PDB entry 8YFQ | electron microscopy, 3.30 A resolution | chains A and B of the 17 polymer chains in the assembly

# Chain A
Protein: DNA-directed RNA polymerase subunit
Organism: Komagataella phaffii
Notes: EC 2.7.7.6
Reference sequence: C4R4Y0 (C4R4Y0_KOMPG); numbering as in UniProt (aligned over 1-1743)
Amino-acid sequence (1743 residues; row label = number of the first residue in the row):
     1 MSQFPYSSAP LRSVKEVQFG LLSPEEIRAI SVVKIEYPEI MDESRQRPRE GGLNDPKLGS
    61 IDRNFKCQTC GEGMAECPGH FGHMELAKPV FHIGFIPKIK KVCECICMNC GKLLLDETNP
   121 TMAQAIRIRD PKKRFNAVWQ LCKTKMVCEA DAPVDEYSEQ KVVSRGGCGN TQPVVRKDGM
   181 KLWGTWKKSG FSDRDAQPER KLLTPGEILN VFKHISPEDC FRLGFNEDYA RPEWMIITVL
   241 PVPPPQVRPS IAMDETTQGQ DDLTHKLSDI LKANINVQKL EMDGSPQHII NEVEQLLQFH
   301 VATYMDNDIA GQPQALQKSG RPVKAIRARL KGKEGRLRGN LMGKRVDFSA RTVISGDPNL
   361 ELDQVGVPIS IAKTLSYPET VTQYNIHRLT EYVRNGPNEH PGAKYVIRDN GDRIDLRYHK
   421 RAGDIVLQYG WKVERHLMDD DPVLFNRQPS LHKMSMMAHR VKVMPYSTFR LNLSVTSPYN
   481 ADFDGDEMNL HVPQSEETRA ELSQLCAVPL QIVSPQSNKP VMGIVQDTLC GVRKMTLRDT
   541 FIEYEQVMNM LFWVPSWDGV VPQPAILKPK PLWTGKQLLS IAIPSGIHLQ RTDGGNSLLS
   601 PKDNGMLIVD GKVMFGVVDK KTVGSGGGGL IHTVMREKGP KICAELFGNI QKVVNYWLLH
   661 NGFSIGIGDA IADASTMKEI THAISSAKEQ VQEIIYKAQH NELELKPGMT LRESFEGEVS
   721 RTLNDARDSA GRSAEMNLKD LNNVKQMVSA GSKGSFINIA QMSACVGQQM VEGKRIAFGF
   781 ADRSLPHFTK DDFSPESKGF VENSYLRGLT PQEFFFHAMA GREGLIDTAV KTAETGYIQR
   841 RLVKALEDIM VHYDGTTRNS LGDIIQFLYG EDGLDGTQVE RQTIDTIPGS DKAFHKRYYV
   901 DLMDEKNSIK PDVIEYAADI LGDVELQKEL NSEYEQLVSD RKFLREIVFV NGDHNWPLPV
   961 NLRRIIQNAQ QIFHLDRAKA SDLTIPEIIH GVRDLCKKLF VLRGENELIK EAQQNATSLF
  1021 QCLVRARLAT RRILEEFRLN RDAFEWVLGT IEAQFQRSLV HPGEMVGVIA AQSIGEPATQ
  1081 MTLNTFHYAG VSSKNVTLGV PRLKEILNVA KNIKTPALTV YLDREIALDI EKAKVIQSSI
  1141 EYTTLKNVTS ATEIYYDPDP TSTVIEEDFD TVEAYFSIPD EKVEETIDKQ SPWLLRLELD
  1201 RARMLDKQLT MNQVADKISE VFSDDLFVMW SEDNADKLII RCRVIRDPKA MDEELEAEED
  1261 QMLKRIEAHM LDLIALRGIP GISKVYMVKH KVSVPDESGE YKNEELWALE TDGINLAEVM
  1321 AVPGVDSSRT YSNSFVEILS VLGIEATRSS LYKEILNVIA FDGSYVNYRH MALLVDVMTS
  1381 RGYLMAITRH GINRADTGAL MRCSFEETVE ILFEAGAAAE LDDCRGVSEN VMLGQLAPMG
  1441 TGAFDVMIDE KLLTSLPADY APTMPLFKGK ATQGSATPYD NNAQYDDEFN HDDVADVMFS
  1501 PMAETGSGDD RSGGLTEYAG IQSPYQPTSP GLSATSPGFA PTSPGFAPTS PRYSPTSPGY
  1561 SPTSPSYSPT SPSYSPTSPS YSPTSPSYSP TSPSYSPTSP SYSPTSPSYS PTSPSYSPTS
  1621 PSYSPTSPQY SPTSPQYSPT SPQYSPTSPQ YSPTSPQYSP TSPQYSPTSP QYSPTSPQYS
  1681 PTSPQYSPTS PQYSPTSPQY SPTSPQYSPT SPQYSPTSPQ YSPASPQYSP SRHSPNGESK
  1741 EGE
Not modelled in the structure: 1, 152-163, 189-196, 1082-1094, 1177-1190, 1248-1257, 1457-1743

# Chain B
Protein: DNA-directed RNA polymerase subunit beta
Organism: Komagataella phaffii
Notes: EC 2.7.7.6
Reference sequence: C4QZQ7 (C4QZQ7_KOMPG); residues 1-1227 here = UniProt positions 1-1227
Amino-acid sequence (1227 residues; each row starts with the number of its first residue):
     1 MSYDPYSIDD TITTEDCWTV ISAFFEEKGL VSQQLDSFDE FMETSIQDLV WEEPRLILDQ
    61 PAQHTNEKDN INKRYEIRFG KIYLSRPTMT EADGTTHAMF PQEARLRNLT YSSPVYLDME
   121 KSMFTSIDDE GNPNATLDWQ QVHEPIKDGV EEGNKVHIGK VPIMLRSKFC SLRTLDEVDL
   181 YKMKECPYDM GGYFVINGSE KVLIAQERSA ANIVQVFKKA APSPISHVAE IRSALEKGSR
   241 LISTMQIKLY GREDKGTGRT IKATLPYVKQ DIPIVIVFRA LGVVPDGEIL QHICYDENDW
   301 QMLEMLKPCI EEGFVIQDKE VALDFIGRRG SAALGIRREK RIQYAKDILQ KELLPHITQE
   361 EGFETRKTFF LGYMVNRLLL CALERKDQDD RDHFGKKRLD LAGPLLANLF RILFRKLTRE
   421 IYRYMQRCIE TDRDFNLNLA VKSTTITSGL KYSLATGNWG EQKKAMSSRA GVSQVLNRYT
   481 YSSTLSHLRR TNTPIGRDGK LAKPRQLHNT HWGLVCPAET PEGQACGLVK NLSLLSGISI
   541 GSPSEPIINF LEEWGMEPLE DYDPAQHTKS TRIFVNGVWT GIHRDPSMLV STMRDLRRSG
   601 AISPEVSIIR DIREREFKIF TDVGRVYRPL FIVEDDESKD NKGELRITKE HIRKIQQGYD
   661 DDAMNDDSEE QEQDVYGWSS LVTSGVIEYV DGEEEETIMI AMTPEDLQTR SLEQKEIDLN
   721 DTAKRIKPEM STSSHHTFTH CEIHPSMILG VAASIIPFPD HNQSPRNTYQ SAMGKQAMGV
   781 FLTNYNVRMD TMANILYYPQ KPLAKTQAME YLKFRELPAG QNAIVAIACY SGYNQEDSMI
   841 MNQSSIDRGL FRSLFFRSYM DQEKRFGISI VEEFEKPTRA TTLRLKHGTY EKLDEDGLIA
   901 PGVRVSGDDI IIGKTTPIPP DTEELGQRTK YHTKRDASTP LRSTENGIVD QVLLTTNQEG
   961 LKFVKVRMRT TKVPQIGDKF ASRHGQKGTI GVTYRHEDMP FSAEGIVPDL IINPHAIPSR
  1021 MTVAHLIECL LSKVGSIRGY EGDATPFTDL TVDAVSNLLR DNGYQSRGFE VMYNGHTGKK
  1081 LMAQVFFGPT YYQRLRHMVD DKIHARARGP VQVLTRQPVE GRSRDGGLRF GEMERDCMIA
  1141 HGAAGFLKER LMEASDAFRV HVCGICGLMS VIANLKKNQF ECRSCKNKTN IYQLHIPYAA
  1201 KLLFQELMAM NIAPRLYTER SGVSMRS
Not modelled in the structure: 1-8, 59-70, 129-152, 497-500, 663-671, 712-718, 920-931, 1223-1227

# Chain A / chain B interface
Residue-residue contacts (386):
  Phe4(A) - Phe1158(B)  hydrophobic
  Phe4(A) - Arg1159(B)
  Phe4(A) - His1195(B)
  Pro5(A) - Arg1159(B)  hydrogen bond (backbone-side chain)
  Pro5(A) - Leu1175(B)  hydrophobic
  Ser7(A) - Arg1159(B)
  Ser7(A) - His1161(B)  hydrogen bond
  Ser7(A) - Leu1175(B)
  Ser7(A) - Phe1180(B)
  Ser7(A) - Gln1193(B)
  Ser8(A) - Asn1178(B)  hydrogen bond
  Ser8(A) - Phe1180(B)
  Ala9(A) - Ile1191(B)
  Ala9(A) - Gln1193(B)  hydrogen bond (backbone-side chain)
  Pro10(A) - Ile1191(B)
  Pro10(A) - Tyr1192(B)  hydrophobic
  Pro10(A) - Gln1193(B)  hydrogen bond (backbone-backbone)
  Leu11(A) - Gln1193(B)
  Leu11(A) - His1195(B)
  Arg12(A) - Tyr1192(B)
  Arg12(A) - Gln1193(B)  hydrogen bond (backbone-backbone)
  Arg12(A) - Leu1194(B)
  Arg12(A) - Thr1218(B)
  Arg12(A) - Glu1219(B)  salt bridge
  Ser13(A) - Thr1218(B)
  Val14(A) - Leu1194(B)  hydrophobic
  Val14(A) - Leu1216(B)  hydrophobic
  Val14(A) - Tyr1217(B)
  Lys15(A) - Tyr1217(B)  hydrogen bond (backbone-backbone)
  Lys15(A) - Thr1218(B)
  Lys15(A) - Arg1220(B)  hydrogen bond (backbone-side chain)
  Glu16(A) - Arg1215(B)
  Glu16(A) - Leu1216(B)
  Glu16(A) - Tyr1217(B)  hydrogen bond (backbone-backbone)
  Glu16(A) - Glu1219(B)
  Glu16(A) - Arg1220(B)
  Glu16(A) - Ser1221(B)  hydrogen bond (side chain-backbone)
  Val17(A) - Arg1215(B)
  Gln18(A) - Ala1213(B)
  Gln18(A) - Pro1214(B)
  Gln18(A) - Arg1215(B)  hydrogen bond (backbone-backbone)
  Gln18(A) - Tyr1217(B)
  Phe19(A) - Ala1213(B)
  Phe19(A) - Pro1214(B)  hydrophobic
  Gly20(A) - Ile1212(B)
  Gly20(A) - Ala1213(B)  hydrogen bond (backbone-backbone)
  Leu21(A) - Asn1211(B)
  Leu22(A) - Met1208(B)
  Leu22(A) - Asn1211(B)
  Leu22(A) - Ala1213(B)  hydrophobic
  Glu26(A) - Leu1168(B)
  Glu26(A) - Arg1215(B)  salt bridge
  Ile27(A) - Asn1211(B)
  Ala29(A) - Arg1183(B)
  Ala29(A) - Ser1184(B)
  Ile30(A) - Ser1184(B)  hydrogen bond (backbone-side chain)
  Thr69(A) - Ile1172(B)
  Cys70(A) - Ala1173(B)
  Cys70(A) - Asn1174(B)
  Glu72(A) - Ala1173(B)
  Glu72(A) - Asn1174(B)
  Glu72(A) - Leu1175(B)  hydrogen bond (side chain-backbone)
  Glu72(A) - Lys1176(B)
  Met74(A) - Arg1116(B)  hydrogen bond (backbone-side chain)
  Ala75(A) - Arg1116(B)  hydrogen bond (backbone-side chain)
  Ala75(A) - Phe1158(B)
  Glu76(A) - Phe1158(B)
  Glu76(A) - Arg1159(B)  salt bridge
  Glu76(A) - Leu1175(B)
  Pro78(A) - Lys1201(B)  hydrogen bond (backbone-side chain)
  Pro78(A) - Gln1205(B)  hydrogen bond (backbone-side chain)
  Gly79(A) - Gln1205(B)
  Phe81(A) - Gln1205(B)
  Phe81(A) - Met1208(B)  hydrophobic
  Phe81(A) - Ala1209(B)
  His92(A) - Met1210(B)  hydrogen bond (side chain-backbone)
  Ile237(A) - Asn1211(B)
  Pro241(A) - Met1208(B)
  Pro241(A) - Asn1211(B)
  Pro244(A) - Gln1205(B)
  Gln246(A) - Leu1114(B)
  Gln246(A) - Tyr1198(B)
  Val247(A) - Leu1114(B)
  Val247(A) - Leu1202(B)  hydrophobic
  Val247(A) - Gln1205(B)
  Val247(A) - Glu1206(B)
  Pro249(A) - Leu1114(B)
  Asp254(A) - Lys864(B)  salt bridge
  Asp254(A) - Phe866(B)
  Glu255(A) - Glu872(B)
  Glu255(A) - Thr916(B)
  Glu255(A) - Arg935(B)  salt bridge
  Glu255(A) - Ala937(B)
  Thr256(A) - Arg935(B)
  Tyr304(A) - Ala1209(B)
  Met305(A) - Ala1209(B)
  Met305(A) - Met1210(B)  hydrophobic
  Ile326(A) - Glu1206(B)
  Ile326(A) - Met1210(B)  hydrophobic
  Arg329(A) - Glu1206(B)  salt bridge
  Leu330(A) - Leu1203(B)  hydrophobic
  Leu330(A) - Glu1206(B)
  Leu330(A) - Met1210(B)  hydrophobic
  Arg336(A) - Leu1202(B)
  Arg336(A) - Glu1206(B)  salt bridge
  Leu337(A) - Leu1203(B)  hydrophobic
  Arg338(A) - Arg1129(B)  hydrogen bond (backbone-side chain)
  Arg338(A) - Glu1132(B)  salt bridge
  Gly339(A) - Arg1129(B)  hydrogen bond (backbone-side chain)
  Asn340(A) - Thr1115(B)
  Asn340(A) - Gln1117(B)  hydrogen bond (backbone-side chain)
  Asn340(A) - Ala1199(B)
  Leu341(A) - Ala1199(B)  hydrophobic
  Leu341(A) - Ala1200(B)
  Leu341(A) - Leu1203(B)  hydrophobic
  Gly343(A) - Arg1129(B)
  Gly343(A) - Phe1130(B)
  Lys344(A) - Gln1117(B)
  Lys344(A) - Arg1129(B)
  Lys344(A) - Phe1130(B)  hydrogen bond (backbone-backbone)
  Lys344(A) - Leu1151(B)  hydrogen bond (side chain-backbone)
  Lys344(A) - Ser1155(B)
  Lys344(A) - Asp1156(B)  salt bridge
  Lys344(A) - Pro1197(B)
  Arg345(A) - Gln1117(B)
  Arg345(A) - Pro1118(B)
  Arg345(A) - Val1119(B)
  Arg345(A) - Glu1120(B)  salt bridge
  Arg345(A) - Gly1127(B)  hydrogen bond (side chain-backbone)
  Arg345(A) - Leu1128(B)
  Arg345(A) - Arg1129(B)
  Arg345(A) - Ser1155(B)
  Val346(A) - Gly1127(B)
  Val346(A) - Leu1128(B)  hydrogen bond (backbone-backbone)
  Val346(A) - Phe1130(B)  hydrophobic
  Val346(A) - Arg1150(B)
  Val346(A) - Ala1154(B)
  Asp347(A) - Arg1106(B)  salt bridge
  Asp347(A) - Ala1107(B)
  Asp347(A) - Pro1118(B)
  Asp347(A) - Arg1150(B)  hydrogen bond (backbone-side chain)
  Asp347(A) - Ala1154(B)  hydrogen bond (backbone-backbone)
  Phe348(A) - Arg1106(B)  hydrogen bond (backbone-backbone)
  Phe348(A) - Ala1107(B)
  Phe348(A) - Arg1150(B)
  Ser349(A) - Ala1105(B)
  Ser349(A) - Arg1106(B)  hydrogen bond (backbone-backbone)
  Ser349(A) - Leu1128(B)  hydrogen bond (side chain-backbone)
  Ala350(A) - His1104(B)
  Ala350(A) - Ala1105(B)  hydrophobic
  Ala350(A) - Leu1128(B)
  Arg351(A) - Lys1102(B)
  Arg351(A) - Ile1103(B)
  Arg351(A) - His1104(B)  hydrogen bond (backbone-backbone)
  Arg351(A) - Leu1128(B)
  Thr352(A) - Ile1103(B)
  Gly356(A) - Tyr833(B)
  Asp357(A) - Tyr833(B)  hydrogen bond
  Pro358(A) - Ser831(B)
  Pro358(A) - Gly832(B)
  Pro358(A) - Tyr833(B)
  Asn359(A) - Tyr833(B)  hydrogen bond
  Ser370(A) - Ile1103(B)
  Ile371(A) - Ile1103(B)  hydrophobic
  Thr374(A) - Ala1105(B)
  Thr374(A) - Ala1107(B)
  Leu375(A) - Arg1106(B)
  Lys404(A) - Ala1107(B)
  Arg413(A) - Arg1108(B)
  Glu434(A) - Arg1108(B)  salt bridge
  Leu444(A) - Met1138(B)  hydrophobic
  Leu444(A) - Phe1146(B)  hydrophobic
  Asn446(A) - Glu1134(B)  hydrogen bond
  Gln448(A) - Arg1129(B)
  Gln448(A) - Glu1134(B)  hydrogen bond
  Ser450(A) - Met1133(B)
  Ser450(A) - Glu1134(B)  hydrogen bond
  Ser450(A) - Cys1137(B)
  His452(A) - Cys1137(B)  hydrogen bond (backbone-side chain)
  Lys453(A) - His1141(B)  hydrogen bond (backbone-side chain)
  Met456(A) - Glu1134(B)
  Met456(A) - Cys1137(B)  hydrophobic
  Met456(A) - Met1138(B)  hydrophobic
  Met456(A) - His1141(B)  hydrogen bond (backbone-side chain)
  Tyr466(A) - Ile976(B)  hydrophobic
  Ser467(A) - Val1099(B)
  Ser467(A) - Asp1100(B)  hydrogen bond
  Ser467(A) - Ile1103(B)
  Thr468(A) - Ile976(B)
  Thr468(A) - Gly977(B)
  Thr468(A) - Val1099(B)
  Leu473(A) - Gln835(B)
  Asp482(A) - Glu836(B)
  Asp482(A) - Asp837(B)
  Phe483(A) - Gln835(B)
  Phe483(A) - Glu836(B)  hydrogen bond (backbone-backbone)
  Phe483(A) - Asp837(B)
  Phe483(A) - Ser838(B)
  Phe483(A) - Thr989(B)  hydrogen bond (backbone-side chain)
  Asp484(A) - Lys979(B)
  Asp484(A) - Lys987(B)  salt bridge
  Asp484(A) - Thr989(B)
  Gly485(A) - Thr989(B)
  Glu487(A) - Lys1102(B)  salt bridge
  Asn489(A) - Leu1128(B)
  His491(A) - Phe1130(B)
  Val492(A) - Arg1150(B)  hydrogen bond (backbone-side chain)
  Pro493(A) - Phe1146(B)  hydrophobic
  Pro493(A) - Arg1150(B)
  Gln494(A) - Glu1149(B)
  Ser495(A) - Glu1149(B)
  Thr498(A) - Gly1145(B)
  Thr498(A) - Phe1146(B)
  Thr498(A) - Glu1149(B)  hydrogen bond
  Glu501(A) - Ala1143(B)
  Glu501(A) - Ala1144(B)
  Glu501(A) - Gly1145(B)  hydrogen bond (side chain-backbone)
  Glu501(A) - Phe1146(B)  hydrogen bond (side chain-backbone)
  Leu502(A) - Phe1146(B)  hydrophobic
  Cys506(A) - His1141(B)
  Gln511(A) - His1141(B)
  Gln526(A) - Gln835(B)
  Gln526(A) - Glu836(B)  hydrogen bond (side chain-backbone)
  Gln526(A) - Asn1013(B)  hydrogen bond
  Gln526(A) - His1015(B)
  Asp527(A) - Cys829(B)  hydrogen bond
  Asp527(A) - Gln835(B)  hydrogen bond (backbone-side chain)
  Asp527(A) - Asn1013(B)  hydrogen bond
  Asp527(A) - His1015(B)  salt bridge
  Cys530(A) - His1015(B)
  Asn655(A) - Gln835(B)
  Leu658(A) - Cys829(B)  hydrophobic
  Leu659(A) - Tyr830(B)
  Leu659(A) - Asn1074(B)  hydrogen bond (backbone-side chain)
  His660(A) - Thr1077(B)
  Asn661(A) - Leu1081(B)
  Asn661(A) - Met1082(B)  hydrogen bond (backbone-backbone)
  Asn661(A) - Ala1083(B)
  Gly662(A) - Ala1083(B)
  Phe663(A) - Ala828(B)
  Phe663(A) - Cys829(B)  hydrogen bond (backbone-backbone)
  Ser664(A) - Ile827(B)  hydrogen bond (side chain-backbone)
  Ser664(A) - Pro1014(B)
  Ser664(A) - Gln1084(B)
  Ser664(A) - Val1085(B)
  Ser664(A) - Phe1086(B)  hydrogen bond (side chain-backbone)
  Ile665(A) - Ile827(B)  hydrophobic
  Ile665(A) - Pro1014(B)  hydrophobic
  Ile665(A) - Ile1017(B)  hydrophobic
  Ile665(A) - Phe1086(B)
  Gly666(A) - Leu1026(B)
  Gly666(A) - Phe1069(B)
  Gly666(A) - Phe1086(B)
  Ile667(A) - Val1023(B)  hydrophobic
  Ile667(A) - Leu1026(B)  hydrophobic
  Ile667(A) - Ile1027(B)  hydrophobic
  Ile667(A) - Val1052(B)  hydrophobic
  Ile667(A) - Arg1067(B)
  Ile667(A) - Phe1086(B)  hydrophobic
  Ile671(A) - Arg1067(B)
  Met747(A) - Pro1014(B)  hydrophobic
  Met747(A) - Pro1018(B)  hydrophobic
  Ser752(A) - His1015(B)  hydrogen bond
  Lys753(A) - His1015(B)
  Lys753(A) - Ser1019(B)
  Asn758(A) - Pro1018(B)
  Asn758(A) - Met1021(B)
  Gln761(A) - Met1021(B)
  Met762(A) - Met1021(B)  hydrophobic
  Met762(A) - Val1023(B)  hydrophobic
  Val771(A) - Gln506(B)
  Glu772(A) - Gln506(B)
  Ile776(A) - Asn509(B)
  Ala777(A) - Asn509(B)  hydrogen bond (backbone-side chain)
  Gly779(A) - His508(B)
  Gly779(A) - Asn509(B)
  Phe780(A) - Asn509(B)
  Phe780(A) - Thr510(B)
  Phe780(A) - Glu695(B)
  Phe780(A) - Glu696(B)
  Arg783(A) - Glu695(B)  hydrogen bond (side chain-backbone)
  Arg783(A) - Glu696(B)  hydrogen bond (side chain-backbone)
  Arg783(A) - Ile698(B)  hydrogen bond (side chain-backbone)
  Ser784(A) - Asn509(B)  hydrogen bond (backbone-side chain)
  Pro786(A) - Glu695(B)
  Pro786(A) - Ile698(B)
  Pro786(A) - Met699(B)
  Pro786(A) - Ile700(B)  hydrogen bond (backbone-backbone)
  His787(A) - Trp512(B)  hydrogen bond
  His787(A) - Met699(B)
  His787(A) - Ile700(B)  hydrogen bond (side chain-backbone)
  His787(A) - Met702(B)
  His787(A) - Glu742(B)  salt bridge
  Phe788(A) - Met699(B)
  Phe788(A) - Met730(B)  hydrophobic
  Thr789(A) - Met699(B)
  Thr789(A) - Thr732(B)
  Thr789(A) - His736(B)
  Lys790(A) - Glu696(B)
  Asp792(A) - Thr732(B)
  Ser794(A) - Thr732(B)
  Glu796(A) - Pro728(B)
  Glu796(A) - Met730(B)
  Glu802(A) - Ile726(B)
  Asn803(A) - Arg725(B)
  Asn803(A) - Ile726(B)  hydrogen bond (side chain-backbone)
  Tyr805(A) - His761(B)  hydrogen bond (backbone-side chain)
  Tyr805(A) - Asn762(B)
  Tyr805(A) - Gln763(B)
  Tyr805(A) - Met1021(B)  hydrophobic
  Tyr805(A) - Val1023(B)  hydrophobic
  Leu806(A) - His761(B)  hydrogen bond (backbone-side chain)
  Leu806(A) - Val1052(B)  hydrophobic
  Arg807(A) - Thr722(B)  hydrogen bond (side chain-backbone)
  Arg807(A) - Lys724(B)  hydrogen bond (side chain-backbone)
  Arg807(A) - Arg725(B)
  Arg807(A) - Ile726(B)
  Arg807(A) - His761(B)
  Gly808(A) - Arg725(B)
  Gly808(A) - Asp760(B)
  Gly808(A) - His761(B)
  Leu809(A) - Arg725(B)  hydrogen bond (backbone-side chain)
  Leu809(A) - Asp760(B)  hydrogen bond (backbone-backbone)
  Leu809(A) - Phe1047(B)
  Pro811(A) - Trp512(B)
  Pro811(A) - Met702(B)  hydrophobic
  Pro811(A) - Pro745(B)  hydrophobic
  Pro811(A) - Phe1047(B)  hydrophobic
  Gln812(A) - Met702(B)
  Phe814(A) - Leu749(B)  hydrophobic
  Phe814(A) - Pro759(B)
  Phe814(A) - Asn767(B)
  Phe814(A) - Phe1047(B)  hydrophobic
  Phe815(A) - His508(B)
  Phe815(A) - Trp512(B)  hydrophobic
  Phe815(A) - Pro517(B)  hydrophobic
  His817(A) - Gln763(B)
  His817(A) - Ser764(B)  hydrogen bond (backbone-side chain)
  Ala818(A) - Pro517(B)
  Ala818(A) - Ser764(B)
  Met819(A) - Leu507(B)
  Met819(A) - Asn509(B)
  Gly821(A) - Ser764(B)
  Arg822(A) - Arg505(B)
  Arg822(A) - Leu507(B)
  Arg822(A) - Pro517(B)  hydrogen bond (side chain-backbone)
  Arg822(A) - Thr520(B)
  Glu823(A) - Gln506(B)
  Ile826(A) - Ala502(B)  hydrophobic
  Ile826(A) - Arg505(B)
  Ile826(A) - Cys526(B)
  Arg840(A) - Glu1132(B)  salt bridge
  Val843(A) - Asp1136(B)
  Glu847(A) - Arg1135(B)  salt bridge
  Met1065(A) - Ile1139(B)
  Val1068(A) - Asp1136(B)
  Val1068(A) - Ile1139(B)  hydrophobic
  Gln1072(A) - Cys1137(B)
  Gln1072(A) - Ala1140(B)
  Lys1146(A) - Asp254(B)  salt bridge
  Asp1272(A) - Asp254(B)
  Leu1412(A) - Leu1207(B)  hydrophobic
  Phe1413(A) - Ile1212(B)  hydrophobic
  Asp1423(A) - Arg1220(B)  hydrogen bond (backbone-side chain)
  Val1431(A) - Leu1151(B)  hydrophobic
  Met1432(A) - Pro1197(B)
  Met1432(A) - Ala1200(B)
  Leu1433(A) - His1195(B)
  Leu1433(A) - Ile1196(B)
  Leu1433(A) - Pro1197(B)
  Leu1433(A) - Phe1204(B)  hydrophobic
  Gly1434(A) - Lys1148(B)
  Gly1434(A) - Met1152(B)
  Gly1434(A) - Pro1197(B)
  Gln1435(A) - Lys1148(B)
  Leu1436(A) - Ala1144(B)  hydrophobic
  Leu1436(A) - Gly1145(B)
  Leu1436(A) - Lys1148(B)
  Ala1437(A) - Ala1144(B)
  Met1439(A) - Met1138(B)
  Met1439(A) - Ile1139(B)
  Met1439(A) - Gly1142(B)
  Met1439(A) - Ala1144(B)
  Gly1440(A) - Gly1142(B)
  Thr1441(A) - Gly1142(B)  hydrogen bond (backbone-backbone)
  Thr1441(A) - Ala1144(B)
Other interface residues (no listed pair), chain A (212 interface residues in all): Tyr6, Val32, Gly71, Cys77, His80, Phe95, Tyr229, Val239, Leu240, Pro243, Met342, Val353, Ser355, Pro368, Pro449, Thr476, Ala481, Leu505, Val525, Thr528, Gly668, Asp669, Thr681, Asn743, Val744, Ala781, Leu785, Thr810, Leu825, Lys844, Ile1069, Gly1416, Cys1424, Arg1425, Ser1428, Gly1442
Other interface residues (no listed pair), chain B (196 interface residues in all): Glu253, His393, His511, Cys516, Glu519, Gly527, Gly692, Thr697, Ala701, Asp721, Ala723, Lys727, Glu729, Ser733, Thr768, Tyr769, Asn834, Pro919, Gly988, Ile990, Leu1030, His1076, Val1113, Gly1131, Leu1147, Ala1157, Cys1166, Ser1170, Gly1222

# Summary
212 residues of chain A and 196 residues of chain B are in contact, with 77 hydrogen bonds and 19 salt
bridges. Polar pairs include Arg12(A)-Glu1219(B), Glu26(A)-Arg1215(B) and Glu76(A)-Arg1159(B).
Chain A is DNA-directed RNA polymerase subunit and chain B is DNA-directed RNA polymerase subunit beta, both
from Komagataella phaffii; the structure, Cryo EM structure of Komagataella phaffii RNAPII-Rat1-Rai1
pre-termination complex, was determined by electron microscopy (same publication as 8YF5, 8YFE and 8YFR).
